PDB entry 3FYI | X-ray diffraction, 2.20 A resolution | chains A and B

# Chain A
Protein: Cytochrome c oxidase subunit 1
Source organism: Rhodobacter sphaeroides
Notes: EC 1.9.3.1
Reference sequence: P33517 (COX1_RHOSH); residues 1-566 here = UniProt positions 1-566
Amino-acid sequence (566 residues; each row starts with the number of its first residue):
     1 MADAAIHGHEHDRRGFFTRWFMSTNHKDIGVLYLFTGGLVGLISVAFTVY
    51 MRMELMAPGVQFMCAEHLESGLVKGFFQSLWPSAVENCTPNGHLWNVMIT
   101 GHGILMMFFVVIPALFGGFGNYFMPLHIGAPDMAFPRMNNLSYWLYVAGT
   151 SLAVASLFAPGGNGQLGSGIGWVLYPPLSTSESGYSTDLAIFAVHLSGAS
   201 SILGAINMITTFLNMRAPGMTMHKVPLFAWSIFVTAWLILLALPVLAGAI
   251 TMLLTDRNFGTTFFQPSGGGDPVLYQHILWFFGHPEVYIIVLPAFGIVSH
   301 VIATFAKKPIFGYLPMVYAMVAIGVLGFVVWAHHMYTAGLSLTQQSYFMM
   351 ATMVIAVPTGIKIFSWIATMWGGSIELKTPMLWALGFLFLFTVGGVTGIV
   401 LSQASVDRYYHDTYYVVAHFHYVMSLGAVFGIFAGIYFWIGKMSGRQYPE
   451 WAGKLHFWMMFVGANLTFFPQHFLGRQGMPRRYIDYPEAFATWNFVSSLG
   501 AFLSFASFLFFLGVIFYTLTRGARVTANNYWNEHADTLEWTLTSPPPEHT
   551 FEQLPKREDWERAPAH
Not modelled in the structure: 1-16, 552-566
Disulfides: Cys64-Cys88
Covalently attached groups: covalent link His284-Tyr288
Ion coordination: Ca2+: Glu54, Ala57, Gly59, Gln61; heme a Fe site 1: His102, His421; Cu+: His284, His334 (together with cyanide ion); Mg2+: His411, Asp412 (shared with Glu254(B) of chain B); heme a Fe site 2 near His419 (its only coordinating residue here)
Small-molecule neighbours:
  - cyanide ion: His284, His333, His334, His419
  - heme a (HEA), molecule 1: Leu34, Gly37, Gly38, Gly41, Val45, Thr48, Met51, Arg52, Trp95, Ile99, His102, Gly103, Met106, Met107, Val110, Val111, Ala114, Gly171, Trp172, Tyr414, Val417, Phe420, His421, Met424, Ser425, Val429, Ile432, Phe433, Ile436, Met460, Thr467, Phe468, Gln471, Arg481, Arg482, Tyr483, Ala501, Ser504, Phe508, Phe511
  - heme a (HEA), molecule 2: Trp172, Trp280, Val287, Tyr288, Val291, His333, His334, Tyr336, Thr352, Ala356, Val357, Thr359, Gly360, Ile361, Ile363, Phe364, Phe391, Thr392, Gly395, Val396, Gly398, Ile399, Leu401, Ser402, Asp407, His411, Asp412, Val416, His419, Phe420, Val423, Met424, Arg481
Curated features (UniProtKB/Swiss-Prot):
  - binding site (Fe(II)-heme a): His102, His421
  - binding site (Cu cation): His284, Tyr288, His333, His334
  - binding site (heme a3): His419
  - cross-link: His284 to Tyr288 (1'-histidyl-3'-tyrosine (His-Tyr))
Reported in the primary citation:
  - conformationally variable residues (helix shift): Ile355 to Phe364
  - mutagenesis - K362M: decreased catalytic activity (citing earlier work)
  - catalytic residues: Asp132, Glu286, Ser299, Thr359, Lys362 (citing earlier work)

# Chain B
Protein: Cytochrome c oxidase subunit 2
Source organism: Rhodobacter sphaeroides
Notes: EC 1.9.3.1
Reference sequence: Q03736 (COX2_RHOSH); numbering as in UniProt (aligned over 26-281)
Amino-acid sequence (262 residues; row label = number of the first residue in the row):
    26 QQQSLEIIGRPQPGGTGFQPSASPVATQIHWLDGFILVIIAAITIFVTLL
    76 ILYAVWRFHEKRNKVPARFTHNSPLEIAWTIVPIVILVAIGAFSLPVLFN
   126 QQEIPEADVTVKVTGYQWYWGYEYPDEEISFESYMIGSPATGGDNRMSPE
   176 VEQQLIEAGYSRDEFLLATDTAMVVPVNKTVVVQVTGADVIHSWTVPAFG
   226 VKQDAVPGRLAQLWFRAEREGIFFGQCSELCGISHAYMPITVKVVSEEAY
   276 AAWLEQHHHHHH
Not modelled in the structure: 26-29, 286-287
Sequence notes: expression tag (282-287)
Ion coordination: Cd2+ site 1 near Glu101 (its only coordinating residue here); Cu+ site 1 near His217 (its only coordinating residue here); Mg2+: Glu254 (shared with His411(A), Asp412(A) of chain A); Cu+ site 2 near His260 (its only coordinating residue here); Cd2+ site 2: Glu280, His283, His285
Small-molecule neighbours:
  - heme a (HEA): Ile68, Val72, Pro108, Ile111, Leu112
  - heptane-1,2,3-triol (HTO): Glu152, Glu153, Ala276, Leu279, Glu280, His283
Curated features (UniProtKB/Swiss-Prot):
  - binding site (Cu cation): His217, Cys252, Cys256, His260
Reported in the primary citation:
  - Cd2+ coordination: His96, Glu101
  - catalytic residues: Glu101 (citing earlier work)

# How chain A and chain B interact
Residue-residue contacts - 176 pairs, chain A then chain B:
  Val60(A) with Tyr262(B)
  Val85(A) with Arg171(B), hydrogen bond (backbone-side chain); Met172(B)
  Glu86(A) with Arg171(B), hydrogen bond (backbone-side chain)
  Asn87(A) with Arg171(B)
  Cys88(A) with Arg171(B), hydrogen bond (backbone-side chain)
  Thr89(A) with Arg171(B), hydrogen bond
  Pro90(A) with Asp169(B); Asn170(B); Arg171(B); Tyr262(B)
  Gly92(A) with Ile258(B)
  His93(A) with Ile258(B)
  Asn96(A) with Leu255(B); Gly257(B), hydrogen bond (side chain-backbone); Ile258(B)
  Asn163(A) with Ile258(B)
  Ile170(A) with Leu255(B)
  Gly171(A) with Leu255(B)
  Tyr175(A) with Glu254(B)
  Pro176(A) with Ile216(B)
  Pro177(A) with Asp214(B); Val215(B)
  Leu178(A) with Gln142(B); Val215(B); Leu255(B); Cys256(B); Gly257(B)
  Pro266(A) with Pro232(B); Gly233(B)
  Asp271(A) with Arg234(B), salt bridge
  Pro272(A) with Val231(B), hydrophobic; Pro232(B)
  Val273(A) with Val231(B), hydrophobic; Arg234(B)
  Gln276(A) with Ile216(B)
  Lys307(A) with Glu85(B), salt bridge; Pro91(B)
  Lys308(A) with Ala92(B); Phe94(B)
  Pro309(A) with Arg93(B); Thr95(B)
  Ile310(A) with Thr95(B)
  Phe311(A) with Phe94(B), hydrophobic; Thr95(B); His96(B); Asn97(B); Glu101(B); Trp104(B), hydrophobic
  Gly312(A) with Thr95(B), hydrogen bond (backbone-backbone)
  Thr337(A) with Gln228(B), hydrogen bond (backbone-side chain); Asp229(B), hydrogen bond (backbone-backbone)
  Ala338(A) with Gln228(B); Asp229(B); Val231(B)
  Gly339(A) with Gln228(B); Arg234(B)
  Leu342(A) with Leu123(B), hydrophobic; Phe124(B), hydrophobic; Gln127(B); Glu128(B)
  Gln345(A) with Leu123(B); Gln127(B), hydrogen bond
  Ser346(A) with Leu120(B); Leu123(B); Phe124(B)
  Met349(A) with Ser119(B); Leu120(B), hydrophobic
  Met350(A) with Leu120(B), hydrophobic
  Met353(A) with Leu112(B)
  Val357(A) with Leu112(B), hydrophobic
  Ile361(A) with Trp104(B); Pro108(B), hydrophobic
  Ile363(A) with Val72(B), hydrophobic
  Phe364(A) with Trp104(B), hydrophobic
  Ser365(A) with Trp104(B)
  Ala368(A) with Phe94(B); Trp104(B), hydrophobic
  Trp371(A) with Tyr78(B), hydrophobic; Ala79(B), hydrophobic; Phe83(B); Phe94(B)
  Gly372(A) with Phe83(B); Asn88(B), hydrogen bond (backbone-side chain); Pro91(B); Ala92(B), hydrogen bond (backbone-backbone)
  Gly373(A) with Phe83(B); Asn88(B), hydrogen bond (backbone-side chain); Pro91(B)
  Ser374(A) with Phe83(B); Glu85(B); Asn88(B), hydrogen bond (side chain-backbone); Lys89(B); Pro91(B)
  Ile375(A) with Ala79(B); Phe83(B), hydrogen bond (backbone-backbone); His84(B); Glu85(B), hydrogen bond (backbone-backbone)
  Glu376(A) with Glu85(B)
  Leu377(A) with Val80(B), hydrophobic; His84(B)
  Leu385(A) with Val80(B), hydrophobic
  Leu388(A) with Ile76(B), hydrophobic
  Phe389(A) with Thr73(B)
  Thr392(A) with Val72(B)
  Val393(A) with Thr69(B)
  Val396(A) with Ile65(B), hydrophobic; Thr69(B)
  Val400(A) with Asp58(B); Ile61(B), hydrophobic; Ile65(B), hydrophobic
  Gln403(A) with Ile61(B); Ile115(B); Ser119(B), hydrogen bond
  Ala404(A) with Leu123(B), hydrophobic
  Ser405(A) with Ile54(B); Leu57(B); Ser119(B); Val122(B); Leu123(B); Gln126(B), hydrogen bond (backbone-side chain)
  Val406(A) with Leu57(B), hydrophobic; Asp58(B)
  Arg408(A) with Leu123(B); Gln126(B), hydrogen bond; Gln127(B); Gly225(B); Lys227(B), hydrogen bond (backbone-side chain)
  Tyr409(A) with Phe43(B); Gln44(B), hydrogen bond (side chain-backbone); Pro222(B); Lys227(B), hydrogen bond (backbone-side chain)
  Tyr410(A) with Phe43(B); Asp58(B), hydrogen bond
  His411(A) with Lys227(B), hydrogen bond (backbone-side chain)
  Asp412(A) with Ser253(B); Glu254(B)
  Phe473(A) with Gly40(B); Thr41(B)
  Arg476(A) with Thr41(B), hydrogen bond (side chain-backbone); Gly42(B); Phe43(B); Gln44(B); Asp58(B), salt bridge
  Gln477(A) with Pro36(B); Gln37(B), hydrogen bond (side chain-backbone); Gly40(B); Gly42(B), hydrogen bond (side chain-backbone); Phe43(B); Gln44(B), hydrogen bond (backbone-side chain)
  Pro480(A) with Gln251(B)
  Arg481(A) with His260(B), hydrogen bond (backbone-side chain)
  Arg482(A) with Glu254(B), salt bridge; Leu255(B); His260(B)
  Tyr483(A) with Gln251(B); Cys252(B), hydrogen bond (side chain-backbone); His260(B), hydrogen bond (side chain-backbone); Ala261(B)
  Ile484(A) with Ala261(B), hydrophobic; Tyr262(B)
  Asp485(A) with Leu191(B); Tyr262(B)
  Tyr486(A) with Leu191(B)
  Pro487(A) with Leu191(B); Leu192(B), hydrophobic; Gln251(B)
  Ala489(A) with Pro36(B); Gln37(B); Pro38(B); Gly39(B)
  Phe490(A) with Pro36(B), hydrophobic
  Thr492(A) with Gly39(B)
  Trp493(A) with Gly39(B), hydrogen bond (side chain-backbone); Gly40(B), hydrogen bond (side chain-backbone); Thr41(B)
Other interface residues (no listed pair), chain A (93 interface residues in all): Asn91, Gln165, Gly169, Ser181, Ala306, Ile367, Met370, Ile399, Thr413, Gly478, Glu488, His534
Other interface residues (no listed pair), chain B (88 interface residues in all): Leu62, Ile68, Phe71, Leu75, Val90, Thr105, Ile109, Gly116, Trp143, Asp188, Phe190, Val226

# In short
93 residues of chain A and 88 residues of chain B are in contact, with 32 hydrogen bonds and 4 salt bridges.
Among the polar pairs are Asp271(A)-Arg234(B), Lys307(A)-Glu85(B) and Arg476(A)-Asp58(B). From the paper:
catalytic residues Asp132(A), Glu286(A) and Glu101(B) among others; K362M of chain A reduces catalytic
activity.
Here chain A is Cytochrome c oxidase subunit 1 and chain B is Cytochrome c oxidase subunit 2, both from
Rhodobacter sphaeroides. Entry 3FYI (Catalytic core subunits (I and II) of cytochrome C oxidase from
Rhodobacter sphaeroides in the reduced ...) was determined by X-ray diffraction, deposited together with 3FYE.
